Entry 8OE0 (electron microscopy, 4.60 A resolution (low resolution: residue-level contacts below are approximate; hydrogen-bond / salt-bridge calls are withheld)); this record covers chains C and D of the 4 polymer chains in the assembly.

[Chain C]
Name: Interleukin-12 receptor subunit beta-1, Death-associated protein kinase 1
From: Mus musculus
Notes: EC 2.7.11.1
Reference sequence: chimeric construct of Q60837, P53355: residues 20-561 from Q60837 (I12R1_MOUSE) positions 20-561 (same numbers); residues 572-591 from P53355 positions 300-319 (UniProt number = residue number - 272)
Chain sequence (572 residues; row label = number of the first residue in the row):
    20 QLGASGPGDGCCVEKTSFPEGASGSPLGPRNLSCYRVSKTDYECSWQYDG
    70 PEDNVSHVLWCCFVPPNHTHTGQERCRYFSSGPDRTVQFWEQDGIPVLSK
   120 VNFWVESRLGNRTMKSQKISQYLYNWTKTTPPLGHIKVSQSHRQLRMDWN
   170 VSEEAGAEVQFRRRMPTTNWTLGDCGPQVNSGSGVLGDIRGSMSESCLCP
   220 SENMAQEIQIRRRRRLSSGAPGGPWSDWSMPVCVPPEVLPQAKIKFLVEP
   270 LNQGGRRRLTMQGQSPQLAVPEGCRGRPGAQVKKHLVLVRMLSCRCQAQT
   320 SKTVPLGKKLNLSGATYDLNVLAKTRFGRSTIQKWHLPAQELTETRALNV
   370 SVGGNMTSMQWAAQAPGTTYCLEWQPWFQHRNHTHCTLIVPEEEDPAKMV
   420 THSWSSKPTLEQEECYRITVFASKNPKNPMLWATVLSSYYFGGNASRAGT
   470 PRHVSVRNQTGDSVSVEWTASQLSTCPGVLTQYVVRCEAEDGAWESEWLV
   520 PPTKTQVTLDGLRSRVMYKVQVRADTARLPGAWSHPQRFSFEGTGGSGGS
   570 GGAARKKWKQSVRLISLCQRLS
Not modelled in the structure: 20-45, 85-92, 200-211, 409-418, 561-591
Sequence notes: linker (562-571)
Cystine bridges: C53-C63, C81-C95, C194-C216, C252-C293, C313-C390, C315-C405, C434-C495
Covalent attachments: N-acetylglucosamine (NAG) linked to N144, N169; glycan linked to N463

[Chain D]
Name: Interleukin-12 receptor subunit beta-2, Calmodulin-1
From: Mus musculus
Reference sequence: chimeric construct of P97378, P0DP23: residues 24-637 from P97378 (I12R2_MOUSE) positions 24-637 (same numbers); residues 648-792 from P0DP23 positions 5-149 (UniProt number = residue number - 643)
Chain sequence (769 residues; row label = number of the first residue in the row):
    24 NIDVCKLGTVTVQPAPVIPLGSAANISCSLNPKQGCSHYPSSNELILLKF
    74 VNDVLVENLHGKKVHDHTGHSSTFQVTNLSLGMTLFVCKLNCSNSQKKPP
   124 VPVCGVEISVGVAPEPPQNISCVQEGENGTVACSWNSGKVTYLKTNYTLQ
   174 LSGPNNLTCQKQCFSDNRQNCNRLDLGINLSPDLAESRFIVRVTAINDLG
   224 NSSSLPHTFTFLDIVIPLPPWDIRINFLNASGSRGTLQWEDEGQVVLNQL
   274 RYQPLNSTSWNMVNATNAKGKYDLRDLRPFTEYEFQISSKLHLSGGSWSN
   324 WSESLRTRTPEEEPVGILDIWYMKQDIDYDRQQISLFWKSLNPSEARGKI
   374 LHYQVTLQEVTKKTTLQNTTRHTSWTRVIPRTGAWTASVSAANSKGASAP
   424 THINIVDLCGTGLLAPHQVSAKSENMDNILVTWQPPKKADSAVREYIVEW
   474 RALQPGSITKFPPHWLRIPPDNMSALISENIKPYICYEIRVHALSESQGG
   524 CSSIRGDSKHKAPVSGPHITAITEKKERLFISWTHIPFPEQRGCILHYRI
   574 YWKERDSTAQPELCEIQYRRSQNSHPISSLQPRVTYVLWMTAVTAAGESP
   624 QGNEREFCPQGKANGTGGSGGSGGLTEEQIAEFKEAFSLFDKDGDGTITT
   674 KELGTVMRSLGQNPTEAELQDMINEVDADGNGTIDFPEFLTMMARKMKDT
   724 DSEEEIREAFRVFDKDGNGYISAAELRHVMTNLGEKLTDEEVDEMIREAD
   774 IDGDGQVNYEEFVQMMTAK
Not modelled in the structure: 24-25, 57-66, 83-88, 114-122, 474-485, 633-792
Sequence notes: linker (638-647)
Cystine bridges: C28-C127, C51-C111, C145-C156, C186-C194, C432-C524, C509-C567
Covalent attachments: N-acetylglucosamine (NAG) linked to N224

[Chain C / chain D interface]
Residue-residue contacts (10; chain C residue first):
  E509(C) - Q348(D)
  E509(C) - Q356(D)
  E509(C) - T399(D)
  H554(C) - H395(D)
  H554(C) - T396(D)
  P555(C) - H395(D)
  R557(C) - M346(D)
  R557(C) - F360(D)
  R557(C) - S397(D)
  R557(C) - P486(D)
Interface residues without a listed pair, chain C (6 interface residues in all): D510, M536
Interface residues without a listed pair, chain D (10 interface residues in all): I350

[In short]
6 residues of chain C face 10 of chain D across their interface. N-acetylglucosamine is covalently linked to
N144(C) and N169(C). N-acetylglucosamine is covalently linked to N224(D).
Chain C is Interleukin-12 receptor subunit beta-1, Death-associated protein kinase 1 and chain D is
Interleukin-12 receptor subunit beta-2, Calmodulin-1, both from Mus musculus; the structure, Cryo-EM structure
of a pre-dimerized murine IL-12 complete extracellular signaling complex (Class 2), was determined by electron
microscopy together with 8CR5, 8CR6, 8CR8, 8ODZ, 8OE4 and 8PB1 from the same study.
